8ZI0 - chains e and g of the 8 polymer chains in the assembly; structure by electron microscopy, 3.18 A resolution.

# Chain e
Protein: ATP synthase epsilon chain
From: Acinetobacter baumannii AB5075
Notes: engineered mutation(s): deletion 134-139
UniProtKB: V5VHG0 (V5VHG0_ACIBA); residues 1-133 here = UniProt positions 1-133
Amino-acid sequence (133 residues; row label = number of the first residue in the row):
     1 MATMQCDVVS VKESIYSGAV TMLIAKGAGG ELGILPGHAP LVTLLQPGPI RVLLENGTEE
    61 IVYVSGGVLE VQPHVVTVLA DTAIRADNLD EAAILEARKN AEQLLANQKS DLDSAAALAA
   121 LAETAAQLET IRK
Not modelled in the structure: 1

# Chain g
Protein: ATP synthase gamma chain
From: Acinetobacter baumannii AB5075
UniProtKB: A3M143 (ATPG_ACIBT); residue numbers follow UniProt; this construct covers 1-289
Amino-acid sequence (289 residues; row label = number of the first residue in the row):
     1 MANLKEIRAK VASIKSTQKI TRAMQMVAAS KMRRAQERMA QGRPYADNMR RVIAHLVQAN
    61 PEYKHRYMVD RPVKRVGYII VSSDRGLAGG LNINLFKKVV QHVKAQQEQS IEVQFALIGQ
   121 KAVSFFKNYG GKVLGATTQI GDAPSLEQLT GSVQVMLDAF DKGELDRIYL VSNGFVNAMT
   181 QKPKVEQLVP LAPAEEGDDL NRTYGWDYIY EPEAEELLNG LLVRYIESMV YQGVIENVAC
   241 EQSARMVAMK AATDNAGQLI KDLQLIYNKL RQAAITQEIS EIVGGAAAV
Not modelled in the structure: 1

# How chain e and chain g interact
Residue-residue contacts - 54 pairs, chain e then chain g:
  V9(e) with Y45(g)
  S10(e) with Y45(g)
  V11(e) with G42(g); Y45(g), hydrophobic; L146(g), hydrophobic; Q232(g)
  K12(e) with R38(g); Q41(g); Y231(g)
  L32(e) with E211(g)
  P40(e) with Y208(g), hydrogen bond (backbone-side chain)
  L41(e) with Y208(g), hydrogen bond (backbone-side chain); I209(g); E211(g)
  V42(e) with Y208(g); Y210(g); P212(g); L217(g), hydrophobic
  T43(e) with P212(g)
  G67(e) with R224(g)
  V68(e) with L217(g), hydrophobic; L221(g), hydrophobic
  Q72(e) with Y208(g), hydrogen bond
  L79(e) with Y45(g); L221(g), hydrophobic; R224(g)
  A80(e) with Y45(g), hydrogen bond (backbone-side chain)
  D81(e) with R224(g), salt bridge
  K99(e) with E147(g), salt bridge
  E102(e) with A143(g)
  K109(e) with K31(g); D142(g), salt bridge
  D113(e) with R85(g); R245(g), salt bridge
  S114(e) with R85(g)
  A116(e) with I20(g)
  A117(e) with L87(g), hydrophobic
  A120(e) with I20(g), hydrophobic
  L121(e) with T17(g); L87(g), hydrophobic
  E123(e) with S13(g)
  T124(e) with I14(g); T17(g)
  Q127(e) with A9(g); K10(g), hydrogen bond (backbone-side chain)
  L128(e) with K10(g); L259(g), hydrophobic
  T130(e) with K10(g), hydrogen bond (backbone-side chain)
  R132(e) with A2(g), hydrogen bond (backbone-backbone); I7(g); K10(g); L263(g); I266(g)
  K133(e) with A2(g), hydrogen bond (backbone-backbone)
Other interface residues (no listed pair), chain e (36 interface residues in all): E13, L44, V78, L118, I131
Other interface residues (no listed pair), chain g (42 interface residues in all): E6, T21, M24, M49, S145, Y204, W206, E227, S228

# In short
36 residues of chain e face 42 of chain g across their interface, with 8 hydrogen bonds and 4 salt bridges.
Polar pairs include D81(e)-R224(g), K99(e)-E147(g) and K109(e)-D142(g).
Here chain e is ATP synthase epsilon chain and chain g is ATP synthase gamma chain, both from Acinetobacter
baumannii AB5075. Entry 8ZI0 (Cryo-EM reveals transition states of the Acinetobacter baumannii F1-ATPase
rotary subunits gamma and epsilon and novel ...) was determined by electron microscopy (same publication as
8ZI1, 8ZI2 and 8ZI3).
